9B3C - chains B and H of the 30 polymer chains in the assembly; structure by electron microscopy, 2.95 A resolution.

[Chain B (and H)]
Molecule: Gly-ser-val-gln-ile-val-tyr
Notes: chain H of this document is another copy of the same molecule, construct and numbering; everything in this record applies to it too
Sequence (7 residues; numbered 304 to 310; the number before each row is that of its first residue):
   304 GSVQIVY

[How chain B and chain H interact]
Pairs across the interface (12; chain B residue first):
  G304(B) - G304(H)
  S305(B) - S305(H)
  V306(B) - S305(H)  hydrogen bond (backbone-backbone)
  V306(B) - V306(H)
  V306(B) - Q307(H)  hydrogen bond (backbone-backbone)
  Q307(B) - Q307(H)
  I308(B) - Q307(H)  hydrogen bond (backbone-backbone)
  I308(B) - I308(H)  hydrophobic
  I308(B) - V309(H)  hydrogen bond (backbone-backbone)
  V309(B) - V309(H)
  Y310(B) - V309(H)  hydrogen bond (backbone-backbone)
  Y310(B) - Y310(H)  hydrophobic

[Summary]
The chain B/chain H interface involves 7 residues from each chain; the contacts include 5 hydrogen bonds.
Main-chain hydrogen bonds include V306(B)-S305(H), V306(B)-Q307(H) and I308(B)-Q307(H).
Both chains are Gly-ser-val-gln-ile-val-tyr. Entry 9B3C (type 2 KD-mxyl filament of miniature tau macrocycle
derived from 4R tauopathic fold) was determined by electron microscopy.
